Entry 3X0Y (X-ray diffraction, 2.30 A resolution); this record covers chains A and F of the 4 polymer chains in the assembly.

# Chain A (and F)
Protein: DszC
From: Rhodococcus erythropolis
Notes: chain F of this document is another copy of the same molecule, construct and numbering; everything in this record applies to it too
Chain sequence (417 residues; each row starts with the number of its first residue):
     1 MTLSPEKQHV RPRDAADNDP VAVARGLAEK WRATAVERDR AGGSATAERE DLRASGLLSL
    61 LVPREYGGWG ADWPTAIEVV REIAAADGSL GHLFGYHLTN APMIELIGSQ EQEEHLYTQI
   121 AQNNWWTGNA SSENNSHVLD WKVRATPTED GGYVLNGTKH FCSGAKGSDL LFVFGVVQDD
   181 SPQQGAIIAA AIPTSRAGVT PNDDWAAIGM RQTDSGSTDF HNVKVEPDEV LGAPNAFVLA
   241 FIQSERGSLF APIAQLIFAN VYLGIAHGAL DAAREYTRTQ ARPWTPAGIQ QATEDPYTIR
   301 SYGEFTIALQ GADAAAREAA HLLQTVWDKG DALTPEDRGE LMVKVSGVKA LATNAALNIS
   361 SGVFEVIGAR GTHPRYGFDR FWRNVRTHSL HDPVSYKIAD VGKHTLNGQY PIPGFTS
Disordered / not traced: 1-15 (chain F: 1-17)
Small-molecule neighbours:
  - FMN (flavin mononucleotide), molecule 1: H92, Y96, N129, S131, S132, V138, F161, S163, W205, M210, T213, S215, T387, H388, L390, H391
  - FMN, molecule 2: R282, W284, G368, A369, R370

# Chain A / chain F interface
Contacting residue pairs (81):
  E133(A) - R282(F)  hydrogen bond (backbone-side chain)
  N134(A) - R282(F)
  N134(A) - R370(F)  hydrogen bond
  N135(A) - R282(F)  hydrogen bond (backbone-side chain)
  S136(A) - R282(F)
  S136(A) - P283(F)
  H137(A) - P283(F)
  H137(A) - T285(F)  hydrogen bond
  V138(A) - R282(F)
  V138(A) - W284(F)  hydrophobic
  V138(A) - P286(F)
  L139(A) - T285(F)
  L139(A) - P286(F)
  F161(A) - A369(F)  hydrophobic
  F161(A) - R370(F)
  A206(A) - H373(F)
  A206(A) - P374(F)
  A207(A) - T372(F)
  A207(A) - P374(F)
  I208(A) - F364(F)  hydrophobic
  I208(A) - T372(F)  hydrogen bond (backbone-backbone)
  I208(A) - D379(F)
  R282(A) - N135(F)  hydrogen bond (side chain-backbone)
  P283(A) - N135(F)  hydrogen bond (backbone-side chain)
  W284(A) - N135(F)
  W284(A) - D392(F)
  W284(A) - P393(F)
  W284(A) - Y396(F)
  W284(A) - T416(F)
  T285(A) - N135(F)  hydrogen bond
  T285(A) - H137(F)
  P286(A) - N134(F)
  P286(A) - N135(F)
  A287(A) - Y396(F)  hydrophobic
  I289(A) - Y396(F)
  D295(A) - Y396(F)  hydrogen bond
  P296(A) - Y396(F)
  Y297(A) - S395(F)
  Y297(A) - Y396(F)  hydrophobic
  Y297(A) - A399(F)
  S361(A) - W382(F)
  S361(A) - R386(F)  hydrogen bond (backbone-side chain)
  F364(A) - I208(F)  hydrophobic
  F364(A) - R386(F)
  F364(A) - L390(F)
  E365(A) - L390(F)
  E365(A) - V394(F)
  E365(A) - S395(F)
  G368(A) - L390(F)
  A369(A) - L390(F)
  T372(A) - A207(F)
  T372(A) - I208(F)  hydrogen bond (backbone-backbone)
  T372(A) - T387(F)
  T372(A) - L390(F)
  H373(A) - A206(F)
  P374(A) - A206(F)
  P374(A) - A207(F)
  D379(A) - I208(F)
  D379(A) - R383(F)
  W382(A) - S361(F)  hydrogen bond
  W382(A) - F364(F)  hydrophobic
  W382(A) - W382(F)  hydrophobic
  R383(A) - D379(F)
  R386(A) - S361(F)  hydrogen bond (side chain-backbone)
  R386(A) - F364(F)
  L390(A) - F364(F)
  L390(A) - E365(F)
  L390(A) - G368(F)
  L390(A) - A369(F)
  L390(A) - T372(F)
  D392(A) - W284(F)
  P393(A) - W284(F)  hydrophobic
  S395(A) - Y297(F)
  Y396(A) - W284(F)
  Y396(A) - A287(F)  hydrophobic
  Y396(A) - I289(F)
  Y396(A) - D295(F)  hydrogen bond
  Y396(A) - P296(F)
  Y396(A) - Y297(F)  hydrophobic
  A399(A) - Y297(F)
  T416(A) - W284(F)
Also at the interface, not in a pair above, chain A (44 interface residues in all): G362, R370, T387, V394
Also at the interface, not in a pair above, chain F (42 interface residues in all): S136, F161, L357, G362

# Summary
The interface between chain A and chain F involves 44 residues on one side and 42 on the other; the contacts
include 14 hydrogen bonds. Polar contacts include E133(A)-R282(F), N134(A)-R370(F) and N135(A)-R282(F). Chain
A binds flavin mononucleotide.
Both chains are DszC (Rhodococcus erythropolis). Entry 3X0Y (Crystal structure of FMN-bound DszC from
Rhodococcus erythropolis D-1) was determined by X-ray diffraction, deposited together with 3X0X.
